7LC0 - chains A and H of the 8 polymer chains in the assembly; structure by X-ray diffraction, 2.60 A resolution.

# Chain A (and H)
Protein: Putative selenocysteine synthase (L-seryl-tRNA(Ser) selenium transferase)
Organism: Salmonella typhimurium (strain LT2 / SGSC1412 / ATCC 700720)
Notes: chain H of this document is another copy of the same molecule, construct and numbering; everything in this record applies to it too
UniProt: Q8ZL27 (Q8ZL27_SALTY); residue numbers follow UniProt; this construct covers 1-369
Chain sequence (369 residues; each row starts with the number of its first residue):
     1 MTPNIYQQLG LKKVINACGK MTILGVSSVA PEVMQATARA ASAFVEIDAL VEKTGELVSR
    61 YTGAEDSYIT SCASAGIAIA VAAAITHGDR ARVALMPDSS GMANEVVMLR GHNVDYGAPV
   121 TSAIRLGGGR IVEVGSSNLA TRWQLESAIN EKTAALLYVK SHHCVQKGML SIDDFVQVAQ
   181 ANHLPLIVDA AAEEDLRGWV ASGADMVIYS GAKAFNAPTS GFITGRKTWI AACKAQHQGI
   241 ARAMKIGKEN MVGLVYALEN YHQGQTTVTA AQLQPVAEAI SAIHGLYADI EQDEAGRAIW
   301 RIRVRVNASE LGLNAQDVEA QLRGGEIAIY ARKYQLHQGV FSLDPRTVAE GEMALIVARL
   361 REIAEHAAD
Modified / non-standard residues: Mse1, Mse21, Mse34, Mse96, Mse102, Mse108, Mse169, Mse206, Mse244, Mse251, Mse353 (selenomethionine; parent Met); Lys213 ((2S)-2-amino-6-[[3-hydroxy-2-methyl-5-(phosphonooxymethyl)pyridin-4-yl]methylideneamino]hexanoic acid; LLP)
What the authors report for this chain:
  - self-association interface (contacts with another copy of this molecule); pairs are residue here / residue on that copy: Mse96-Arg125, Trp143-Arg90 (cation-pi contact), Lys245-Lys213, Ile5, Tyr6, Ala40, Ser42, Ile47, Mse96, Asp115, Ala243
  - contacts within the chain: Ser74-Tyr116 (hydrogen bond)
  - catalytic residues: His163, Lys213 (proposed by the authors, not directly observed)

# Interface between chain A and chain H
Residue-residue contacts - 161 pairs, chain A then chain H:
  Pro3(A) - Arg39(H)  hydrogen bond (backbone-side chain)
  Asn4(A) - Arg39(H)
  Asn4(A) - Ala43(H)
  Ile5(A) - Ala36(H)
  Ile5(A) - Arg39(H)
  Ile5(A) - Ala40(H)
  Ile5(A) - Val252(H)  hydrophobic
  Tyr6(A) - Ala40(H)  hydrogen bond (side chain-backbone)
  Tyr6(A) - Ala43(H)
  Tyr6(A) - Phe44(H)
  Tyr6(A) - Val45(H)
  Tyr6(A) - Lys248(H)
  Tyr6(A) - Val252(H)  hydrophobic
  Gln8(A) - Arg39(H)
  Leu9(A) - Lys53(H)
  Leu9(A) - Tyr256(H)
  Leu11(A) - Val45(H)  hydrophobic
  Leu11(A) - Ala49(H)
  Leu11(A) - Leu50(H)  hydrophobic
  Leu11(A) - Lys53(H)
  Val14(A) - Phe44(H)
  Val14(A) - Val45(H)  hydrophobic
  Val14(A) - Glu46(H)
  Asn16(A) - Phe44(H)
  Thr22(A) - Ile47(H)
  Thr22(A) - Arg242(H)
  Ile23(A) - Val45(H)
  Ile23(A) - Glu46(H)
  Ile23(A) - Ile47(H)  hydrogen bond (backbone-backbone)
  Leu24(A) - Phe44(H)
  Leu24(A) - Val45(H)  hydrogen bond (backbone-backbone)
  Gly25(A) - Val45(H)
  Gly25(A) - Ile47(H)
  Gly25(A) - Lys248(H)
  Val26(A) - Phe44(H)
  Val26(A) - Lys245(H)
  Ser27(A) - Ala41(H)
  Ser27(A) - Phe44(H)
  Ser27(A) - Lys248(H)  hydrogen bond (backbone-side chain)
  Ser28(A) - Ala41(H)
  Ser28(A) - Ser42(H)  hydrogen bond (side chain-backbone)
  Ser28(A) - Ala43(H)
  Ser28(A) - Phe44(H)
  Val29(A) - Ala41(H)  hydrogen bond (backbone-backbone)
  Val29(A) - Ser42(H)  hydrogen bond (backbone-side chain)
  Mse34(A) - Ala38(H)  hydrophobic
  Mse34(A) - Ala41(H)
  Ala36(A) - Ile5(H)
  Thr37(A) - Mse34(H)
  Ala38(A) - Mse34(H)  hydrophobic
  Arg39(A) - Pro3(H)  hydrogen bond (side chain-backbone)
  Arg39(A) - Asn4(H)
  Arg39(A) - Ile5(H)
  Arg39(A) - Gln8(H)  hydrogen bond
  Ala40(A) - Ile5(H)
  Ala40(A) - Tyr6(H)  hydrogen bond (backbone-side chain)
  Ala41(A) - Ser27(H)
  Ala41(A) - Ser28(H)
  Ala41(A) - Val29(H)  hydrogen bond (backbone-backbone)
  Ala41(A) - Mse34(H)
  Ser42(A) - Ser28(H)  hydrogen bond (backbone-side chain)
  Ser42(A) - Val29(H)  hydrogen bond (side chain-backbone)
  Ala43(A) - Tyr6(H)
  Ala43(A) - Ser28(H)
  Phe44(A) - Tyr6(H)
  Phe44(A) - Val14(H)
  Phe44(A) - Asn16(H)
  Phe44(A) - Leu24(H)
  Phe44(A) - Val26(H)
  Phe44(A) - Ser27(H)
  Phe44(A) - Ser28(H)
  Phe44(A) - Thr347(H)
  Val45(A) - Tyr6(H)  hydrophobic
  Val45(A) - Leu11(H)  hydrophobic
  Val45(A) - Val14(H)  hydrophobic
  Val45(A) - Ile23(H)
  Val45(A) - Leu24(H)  hydrogen bond (backbone-backbone)
  Val45(A) - Gly25(H)
  Glu46(A) - Val14(H)
  Glu46(A) - Ile23(H)
  Glu46(A) - Ala328(H)
  Glu46(A) - Tyr330(H)  hydrogen bond
  Ile47(A) - Thr22(H)
  Ile47(A) - Ile23(H)  hydrogen bond (backbone-backbone)
  Ile47(A) - Gly25(H)
  Ala49(A) - Leu11(H)
  Leu50(A) - Tyr6(H)  hydrophobic
  Leu50(A) - Leu11(H)  hydrophobic
  Lys53(A) - Leu9(H)
  Lys53(A) - Leu11(H)
  Ser71(A) - Ala243(H)
  Cys72(A) - Arg242(H)  hydrogen bond (side chain-backbone)
  Cys72(A) - Ala243(H)
  Cys72(A) - Lys245(H)
  Ser74(A) - Arg242(H)
  Ser74(A) - Ala243(H)
  Ala75(A) - Ala243(H)
  Ala94(A) - Ser122(H)
  Ala94(A) - Arg125(H)  hydrogen bond (backbone-side chain)
  Leu95(A) - Arg125(H)
  Mse96(A) - Arg125(H)  hydrogen bond (backbone-side chain)
  Pro97(A) - Pro97(H)  hydrophobic
  Pro97(A) - Arg125(H)
  Pro97(A) - Leu126(H)
  Asp98(A) - Arg125(H)
  Tyr116(A) - Arg242(H)  hydrogen bond (backbone-side chain)
  Gly117(A) - Gln238(H)
  Gly117(A) - Arg242(H)
  Ala118(A) - Gln238(H)
  Ala118(A) - Arg242(H)
  Pro119(A) - Gln238(H)
  Ser122(A) - Ala94(H)
  Ser122(A) - Gly239(H)
  Arg125(A) - Ala94(H)  hydrogen bond (side chain-backbone)
  Arg125(A) - Leu95(H)
  Arg125(A) - Mse96(H)  hydrogen bond (side chain-backbone)
  Arg125(A) - Pro97(H)
  Arg125(A) - Asp98(H)
  Leu126(A) - Pro97(H)
  Leu126(A) - Leu126(H)  hydrophobic
  Leu126(A) - Ile240(H)  hydrophobic
  Leu126(A) - Ala243(H)  hydrophobic
  Lys213(A) - Arg242(H)
  Lys213(A) - Lys245(H)
  Pro218(A) - Glu249(H)
  Thr219(A) - Gly247(H)  hydrogen bond (side chain-backbone)
  Thr219(A) - Glu249(H)  hydrogen bond
  Gln238(A) - Gly117(H)
  Gln238(A) - Ala118(H)
  Gln238(A) - Pro119(H)
  Ile240(A) - Leu126(H)  hydrophobic
  Arg242(A) - Thr22(H)
  Arg242(A) - Cys72(H)  hydrogen bond (backbone-side chain)
  Arg242(A) - Ser74(H)
  Arg242(A) - Tyr116(H)  hydrogen bond (side chain-backbone)
  Arg242(A) - Gly117(H)
  Arg242(A) - Ala118(H)
  Arg242(A) - Lys213(H)
  Ala243(A) - Cys72(H)  hydrogen bond (backbone-side chain)
  Ala243(A) - Ser74(H)
  Ala243(A) - Ala75(H)
  Ala243(A) - Leu126(H)  hydrophobic
  Ala243(A) - Mse244(H)
  Mse244(A) - Ala243(H)
  Lys245(A) - Ser71(H)  hydrogen bond (backbone-side chain)
  Lys245(A) - Cys72(H)
  Gly247(A) - Thr219(H)  hydrogen bond (backbone-side chain)
  Lys248(A) - Tyr6(H)
  Lys248(A) - Gly25(H)
  Lys248(A) - Ser27(H)  hydrogen bond (side chain-backbone)
  Glu249(A) - Thr219(H)  hydrogen bond
  Glu249(A) - Asn250(H)
  Asn250(A) - Glu249(H)
  Asn250(A) - Asn250(H)
  Val252(A) - Ile5(H)  hydrophobic
  Val252(A) - Tyr6(H)  hydrophobic
  Tyr256(A) - Ile5(H)  hydrophobic
  Tyr256(A) - Leu9(H)
  Ala328(A) - Glu46(H)
  Tyr330(A) - Glu46(H)  hydrogen bond
  Thr347(A) - Phe44(H)
Other interface residues (no listed pair), chain A (72 interface residues in all): Lys12, Pro31, His237, Gly239, Ile246
Other interface residues (no listed pair), chain H (70 interface residues in all): Leu57, Pro218, His237, Ile246

# Overview
Chain A and chain H form an interface of 72 and 70 residues respectively, with 33 hydrogen bonds. Polar
contacts include Pro3(A)-Arg39(H), Tyr6(A)-Ala40(H) and Ser27(A)-Lys248(H). The paper reports catalytic
residues His163(A) and Lys213(A); a self-association interface involving Ile5(A), Tyr6(A) and Ala40(A) among
others.
Chain A and chain H are both Putative selenocysteine synthase (L-seryl-tRNA(Ser) selenium transferase)
(Salmonella typhimurium (strain LT2 / SGSC1412 / ATCC 700720)); the structure, Structure of
D-Glucosaminate-6-phosphate Ammonia-lyase, was determined by X-ray diffraction (same publication as 7LCE).
